1QSI - chains A and B of the 4 polymer chains in the assembly; structure by X-ray diffraction, 1.70 A resolution.

# Chain A
Molecule: Protein (hemoglobin alpha chain)
Organism: Homo sapiens
UniProt: P69905 (HBA_HUMAN); residues 1-141 here = UniProt positions 1-141
Amino-acid sequence (141 residues; row label = number of the first residue in the row):
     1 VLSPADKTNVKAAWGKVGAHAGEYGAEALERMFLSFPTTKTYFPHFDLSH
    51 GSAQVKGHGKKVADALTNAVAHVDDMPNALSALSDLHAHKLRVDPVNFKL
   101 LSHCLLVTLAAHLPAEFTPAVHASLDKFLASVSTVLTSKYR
Bound ions: heme Fe: H87 (together with carbon monoxide)
Ligand contacts: carbon monoxide / heme: L29, M32, T39, Y42, F43, H45, F46, H58, K61, V62, A65, L66, L83, L86, H87, L91, V93, N97, F98, L101, L105, V132, L136
Curated features (UniProtKB/Swiss-Prot):
  - site: K61 (Not glycated)
  - natural variant: D6 (A6D: In J-Toronto; this construct carries the variant), A13 (A13D: In J-Paris 1/J-Aljezur), E27 (A27E: In Shenyang; this construct carries the variant), K61 (K61N: In Zambia; deletion: In Clinic), D64 (A64D: In Pontoise; this construct carries the variant), D75 (D75A: In Lille; D75G: In Chapel Hill; D75N: In G-Pest), A111 (A111D: In Petah Tikva)

# Chain B
Molecule: Protein (hemoglobin beta chain)
Organism: Homo sapiens
UniProt: P68871 (HBB_HUMAN); numbering as in UniProt (aligned over 1-146)
Amino-acid sequence (146 residues; row label = number of the first residue in the row):
     1 VHLTPEEKSAVTALWGKVNVDEVGGEALGRLLVVYPWTQRFFESFGDLST
    51 PDAVMGNPKVKAHGKKVLGAFSDGLAHLDNLKGTFATLSELHCDKLHVDP
   101 ENFRLLGNVLVCVLAHHFGKEFTPPVQAAYQKVVAGVANALAHKYH
Bound ions: protoporphyrin IX containing mg Mg near H92 (its only coordinating residue here)
Ligand contacts: protoporphyrin IX containing mg (HEG): L31, T38, F41, F42, H63, K66, V67, A70, F71, F85, L88, L91, H92, L96, V98, N102, F103, L106, V137, L141
Curated features (UniProtKB/Swiss-Prot):
  - natural variant: L3 (H3L: In Graz; this construct carries the variant), E7 (E7A: In G-Makassar; E7K: In Hb C; E7Q: In Machida; E7V: In SKCA), K8 (E8K: In G-Siriraj; this construct carries the variant), V11 (A11V: In Iraq-Halabja; this construct carries the variant), G16 (W16G: In Randwick; this construct carries the variant), V23 (E23V: In D-Granada; this construct carries the variant), G24 (V24G: In Miyashiro; this construct carries the variant), G25 (G25D: In Moscva; G25R: In Riverdale-Bronx; G25V: In Savannah), L32 (L32P: In Yokohama), V33 (L33V: In Muscat; this construct carries the variant), R40 (Q40R: In Tianshui; this construct carries the variant), F42 (F42Y: In Mequon; deletion: In Bruxelles), 11 further natural variant entries in UniProt

# How chain A and chain B interact
Contacting residue pairs - 37 pairs, chain A then chain B:
  R31(A) - F122(B)  hydrogen bond (side chain-backbone)
  R31(A) - T123(B)
  R31(A) - P124(B)
  R31(A) - Q127(B)  hydrogen bond
  L34(A) - P124(B)  hydrophobic
  L34(A) - P125(B)
  L34(A) - A128(B)
  S35(A) - Q127(B)
  S35(A) - A128(B)
  S35(A) - Q131(B)
  F36(A) - Q131(B)
  H103(A) - N108(B)
  H103(A) - Q127(B)
  H103(A) - Q131(B)  hydrogen bond
  C104(A) - Q127(B)
  V107(A) - V111(B)  hydrophobic
  V107(A) - A115(B)  hydrophobic
  V107(A) - Q127(B)
  A110(A) - C112(B)
  A110(A) - A115(B)
  A110(A) - H116(B)
  A111(A) - A115(B)
  A111(A) - G119(B)
  L113(A) - H116(B)
  P114(A) - H116(B)  hydrogen bond (backbone-side chain)
  F117(A) - R30(B)  hydrogen bond (backbone-side chain)
  F117(A) - H116(B)
  T118(A) - R30(B)
  P119(A) - R30(B)
  P119(A) - V33(B)
  P119(A) - M55(B)  hydrophobic
  H122(A) - R30(B)  hydrogen bond
  H122(A) - V34(B)
  H122(A) - C112(B)
  A123(A) - V34(B)
  D126(A) - V34(B)
  D126(A) - Y35(B)  hydrogen bond
Interface residues without a listed pair, chain A (19 interface residues in all): E30, L106
Interface residues without a listed pair, chain B (20 interface residues in all): V109, K120

# In short
The interface between chain A and chain B involves 19 residues on one side and 20 on the other; the contacts
include 7 hydrogen bonds. Polar contacts include R31(A)-F122(B), R31(A)-Q127(B) and H103(A)-Q131(B). Chain A
binds carbon monoxide / heme.
Here chain A is Protein (hemoglobin alpha chain) and chain B is Protein (hemoglobin beta chain), both from
Homo sapiens. Entry 1QSI (Magnesium(ii)-and zinc(ii)-protoporphyrin ix's stabilize the lowest oxygen affinity
state of human hemoglobin even more strongly than ...) was determined by X-ray diffraction together with 1QSH
from the same study.
